PDB entry 5FDW | X-ray diffraction, 2.70 A resolution | chains A and B of the 3 polymer chains in the assembly

# Chain A
Protein: HLA class I histocompatibility antigen, A-2 alpha chain
Source organism: Homo sapiens
Reference sequence: P01892 (1A02_HUMAN); residues 1-274 here correspond to UniProt positions 25-298 (UniProt number = residue number + 24)
Chain sequence (274 residues; row label = number of the first residue in the row):
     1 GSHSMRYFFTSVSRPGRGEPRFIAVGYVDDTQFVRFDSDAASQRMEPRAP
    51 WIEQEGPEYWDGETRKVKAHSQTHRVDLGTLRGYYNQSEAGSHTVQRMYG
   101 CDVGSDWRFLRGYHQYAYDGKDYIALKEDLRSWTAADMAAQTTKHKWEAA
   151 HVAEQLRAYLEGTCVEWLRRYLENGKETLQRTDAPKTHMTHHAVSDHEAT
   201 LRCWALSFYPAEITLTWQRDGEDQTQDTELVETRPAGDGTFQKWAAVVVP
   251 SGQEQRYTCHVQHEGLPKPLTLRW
Disulfides: C101-C164, C203-C259

# Chain B
Protein: Beta-2-microglobulin
Source organism: Homo sapiens
Reference sequence: P61769 (B2MG_HUMAN); residues 1-99 here correspond to UniProt positions 21-119 (UniProt number = residue number + 20)
Chain sequence (100 residues; numbered 0 to 99; the number before each row is that of its first residue; numbering starts at 0):
     0 MIQRTPKIQVYSRHPAENGKSNFLNCYVSGFHPSDIEVDLLKNGERIEKV
    50 EHSDLSFSKDWSFYLLYYTEFTPTEKDEYACRVNHVTLSQPKIVKWDRDM
Disulfides: C25-C80
Construct notes: expression tag (0)
Swiss-Prot annotation at these positions:
  - modified residue: Q2 (Pyrrolidone carboxylic acid)
  - glycosylation: I1 (N-linked (Glc) (glycation) isoleucine), K19 (N-linked (Glc) (glycation) lysine), K41 (N-linked (Glc) (glycation) lysine), K48 (N-linked (Glc) (glycation) lysine), K58 (N-linked (Glc) (glycation) lysine), K91 (N-linked (Glc) (glycation) lysine), K94 (N-linked (Glc) (glycation) lysine)

# How chain A and chain B interact
Contacting residue pairs - 47 pairs, chain A then chain B:
  F8(A) - F56(B)
  F9(A) - F56(B)
  T10(A) - L54(B)
  T10(A) - F56(B)
  T10(A) - F62(B)
  V12(A) - S33(B)
  I23(A) - L54(B)  hydrophobic
  V25(A) - D53(B)
  V25(A) - L54(B)
  Y27(A) - S55(B)
  Y27(A) - Y63(B)  hydrogen bond
  Q32(A) - D53(B)
  R35(A) - D53(B)  salt bridge
  R48(A) - D53(B)  salt bridge
  Q96(A) - H31(B)  hydrogen bond
  Q96(A) - F56(B)
  Q96(A) - W60(B)  hydrogen bond (side chain-backbone)
  Q96(A) - F62(B)
  R97(A) - F56(B)
  Q115(A) - W60(B)
  Y116(A) - W60(B)
  A117(A) - W60(B)  hydrophobic
  D119(A) - I1(B)
  D119(A) - H31(B)
  G120(A) - I1(B)
  G120(A) - H31(B)  hydrogen bond (backbone-side chain)
  D122(A) - W60(B)  hydrogen bond
  T190(A) - D98(B)  hydrogen bond
  H192(A) - D98(B)  salt bridge
  W204(A) - D98(B)
  W204(A) - M99(B)
  V231(A) - Q8(B)
  E232(A) - Q8(B)  hydrogen bond (backbone-side chain)
  R234(A) - Q8(B)  hydrogen bond
  R234(A) - Y10(B)
  R234(A) - M99(B)  hydrogen bond (side chain-backbone)
  P235(A) - Y10(B)  hydrogen bond (backbone-side chain)
  P235(A) - Y26(B)
  A236(A) - R12(B)  hydrogen bond (backbone-side chain)
  A236(A) - N24(B)  hydrogen bond (backbone-side chain)
  G237(A) - R12(B)  hydrogen bond (backbone-side chain)
  G237(A) - L65(B)
  D238(A) - R12(B)
  Q242(A) - Y10(B)
  Q242(A) - S11(B)  hydrogen bond (side chain-backbone)
  Q242(A) - R12(B)  hydrogen bond (side chain-backbone)
  W244(A) - M99(B)  hydrogen bond (side chain-backbone)
Also at the interface, not in a pair above, chain A (35 interface residues in all): T94, M98, K121, R202, T233
Also at the interface, not in a pair above, chain B (21 interface residues in all): M0, H13

# Summary
35 residues of chain A face 21 of chain B across their interface; the contacts include 16 hydrogen bonds and 3
salt bridges. Polar pairs include R35(A)-D53(B), R48(A)-D53(B) and H192(A)-D98(B).
Chain A is HLA class I histocompatibility antigen, A-2 alpha chain and chain B is Beta-2-microglobulin, both
from Homo sapiens; the structure, Structure of HLA-A2:01 with peptide Y10L, was determined by X-ray
diffraction together with 5ENW, 5EOT, 5F7D, 5F9J, 5FA3 and 5FA4 from the same study.
